9FF5 - chains B and H of the 10 polymer chains in the assembly; structure by X-ray diffraction, 3.50 A resolution.

Chain B:
Name: HTH-type transcriptional regulator Hpr
Source organism: Geobacillus kaustophilus
Reference sequence: Q5L293 (HPR_GEOKA); residue numbers follow UniProt; this construct covers 1-201
Sequence (207 residues; each row starts with the number of its first residue):
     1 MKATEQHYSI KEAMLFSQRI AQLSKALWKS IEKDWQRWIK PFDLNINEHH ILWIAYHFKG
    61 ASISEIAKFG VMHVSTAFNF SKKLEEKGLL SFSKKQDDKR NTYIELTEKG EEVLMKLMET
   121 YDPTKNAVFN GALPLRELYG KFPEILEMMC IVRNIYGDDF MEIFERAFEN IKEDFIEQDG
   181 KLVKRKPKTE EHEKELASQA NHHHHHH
Disordered / not traced: 1-6, 185-207
Differences from the reference sequence: expression tag (202-207)

Chain H:
Molecule: 23-nt DNA strand
Sequence (23 nucleotides; each row starts with the number of its first residue):
     1 AATATTATTT TGTTAATAAT ATT

Chain B / chain H interface:
Residue-residue contacts (18):
  Lys29(B) - DG12(H)  salt bridge to the phosphate
  Ser62(B) - DT3(H)  phosphate contact
  Ile63(B) - DT3(H)  phosphate contact
  Ser64(B) - DT3(H)  hydrogen bond to the phosphate
  Phe78(B) - DA4(H)  sugar contact
  Phe78(B) - DT5(H)  phosphate contact
  Asn79(B) - DT5(H)  base contact
  Asn79(B) - DT6(H)  hydrogen bond to the base
  Lys82(B) - DT5(H)  salt bridge to the phosphate
  Lys94(B) - DT3(H)  phosphate contact
  Lys94(B) - DA4(H)  salt bridge to the phosphate
  Arg100(B) - DA1(H)  sugar contact
  Arg100(B) - DA2(H)  sugar contact
  Arg100(B) - DT3(H)  phosphate contact
  Asn101(B) - DA2(H)  phosphate contact
  Asn101(B) - DT3(H)  phosphate contact
  Thr102(B) - DT3(H)  hydrogen bond to the phosphate
  Thr102(B) - DA4(H)  hydrogen bond to the phosphate
Also at the interface, not in a pair above, chain B (12 interface residues in all): Val74
Also at the interface, not in a pair above, chain H (8 interface residues in all): DT11

In short:
12 residues of chain B and 8 residues of chain H are in contact; the contacts include 4 hydrogen bonds and 3
salt bridges. Polar pairs include Asn79(B)-DT6(H), Ser64(B)-DT3(H) and Thr102(B)-DT3(H).
Chain B is HTH-type transcriptional regulator Hpr (Geobacillus kaustophilus) and chain H is a 23-nt DNA
strand; the structure, The structure of G.kaustophilus T-1 ScoC-23bp dsDNA complex, was determined by X-ray
diffraction.
